Entry 5DOG (X-ray diffraction, 1.70 A resolution); this record covers chain A.

Chain A:
Protein: Carbonic anhydrase 2
Source organism: Homo sapiens
Notes: EC 4.2.1.1; fragment: human carbonic anhydrase II
UniProtKB: P00918 (CAH2_HUMAN); the author numbering skips numbers that UniProt does not, so the offset changes along the chain: 1-125 = UniProt 1-125; 127-261 = UniProt 126-260
Chain sequence (260 residues; each row starts with the number of its first residue; note: 1 number in that range is skipped by the numbering (no residue carries it; nothing is unmodelled there)):
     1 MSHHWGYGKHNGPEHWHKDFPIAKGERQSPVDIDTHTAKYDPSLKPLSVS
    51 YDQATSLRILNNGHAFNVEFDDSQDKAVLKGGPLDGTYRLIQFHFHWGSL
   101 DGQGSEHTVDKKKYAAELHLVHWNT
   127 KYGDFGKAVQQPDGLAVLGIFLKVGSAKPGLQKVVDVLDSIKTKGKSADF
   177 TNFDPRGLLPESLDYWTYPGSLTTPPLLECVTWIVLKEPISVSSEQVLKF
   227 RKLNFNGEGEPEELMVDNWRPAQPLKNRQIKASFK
Not modelled in the structure: 1-3
Ion coordination: Zn2+: H94, H96, H119 (together with 5DT)
Residues lining bound ligands:
  - 5DT (2-(benzylamino)-3,5,6-trifluoro-4-[(2-phenylethyl)sulfanyl]benzenesulfonamide): W5, Y7, N62, H64, A65, N67, E69, I91, Q92, H94, F95, H96, E106, H119, V121, F131, V135, L141, V143, S197, L198, T199, T200, P202, L204, W209, N244
  - bicine (BCN): K149, K213, E214, P215
Curated features (UniProtKB/Swiss-Prot):
  - active site: H64 (Proton donor/acceptor)
  - binding site (Zn(2+)): H94, H96, H119
  - binding site (substrate): T199, T200
  - site: Y7 (Fine-tunes the proton-transfer properties of H-64), N62 (Fine-tunes the proton-transfer properties of H-64), N67 (Fine-tunes the proton-transfer properties of H-64), Q92 (Involved in the binding of some activators, including histamine and L-histidine)
  - modified residue: S2 (N-acetylserine), S166 (Phosphoserine), S173 (Phosphoserine)

Summary:
Bound to chain A: bicine and compound 5DT. H94, H96 and H119 coordinate Zn2+. Curated annotation (UniProt)
lists active-site residue H64, 3 Zn2+-binding residues and substrate-binding residues T199 and T200.
Chain A is Carbonic anhydrase 2 (Homo sapiens); the structure, Crystal structure of human carbonic anhydrase
isozyme II with 2-(Benzylamino)-3,5,6-trifluoro-4-[(2-phenylethyl)thio]benzene- sulfonamide, was determined by
X-ray diffraction, deposited together with 5EHE, 5E2M, 5E2N, 5DOH and 5DRS.
